PDB entry 8Z9O | electron microscopy, 2.40 A resolution | chains B and N of the 5 polymer chains in the assembly

== Chain B ==
Molecule: Guanine nucleotide-binding protein G(I)/G(S)/G(T) subunit beta-1
Source organism: Rattus norvegicus
Reference sequence: P54311 (GBB1_RAT); numbering as in UniProt (aligned over 3-340)
Chain sequence (338 residues; numbered 3 to 340; the number before each row is that of its first residue):
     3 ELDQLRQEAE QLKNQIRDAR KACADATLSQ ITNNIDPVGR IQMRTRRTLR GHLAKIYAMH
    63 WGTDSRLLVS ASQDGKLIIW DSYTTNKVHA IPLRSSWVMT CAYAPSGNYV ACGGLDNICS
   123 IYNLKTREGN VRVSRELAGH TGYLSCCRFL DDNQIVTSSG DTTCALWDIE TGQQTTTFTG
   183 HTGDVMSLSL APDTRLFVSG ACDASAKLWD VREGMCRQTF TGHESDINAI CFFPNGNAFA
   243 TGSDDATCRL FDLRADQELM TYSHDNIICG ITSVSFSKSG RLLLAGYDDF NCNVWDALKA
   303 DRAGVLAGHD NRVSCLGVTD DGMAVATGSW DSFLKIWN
UniProt features mapped onto this chain:
  - modified residue: His266 (Phosphohistidine)

== Chain N ==
Molecule: Nanobody-35
Source organism: synthetic construct
Notes: antibody fragment or engineered binder
Chain sequence (126 residues; each row starts with the number of its first residue):
     1 QVQLQESGGG LVQPGGSLRL SCAASGFTFS NYKMNWVRQA PGKGLEWVSD ISQSGASISY
    61 TGSVKGRFTI SRDNAKNTLY LQMNSLKPED TAVYYCARCP APFTRDCFDV TSTTYAYRGQ
   121 GTQVTV
Disulfide bonds: Cys22-Cys96, Cys99-Cys107

== Interface between chain B and chain N ==
Residue-residue contacts - 22 pairs, chain B then chain N:
  Arg8(B) with Gln120(N)
  Thr184(B) with Thr114(N)
  Cys204(B) with Ala116(N); Tyr117(N)
  Asp205(B) with Ala116(N); Tyr117(N)
  Ala206(B) with Tyr117(N)
  Glu226(B) with Val2(N); Gly26(N); Phe27(N); Thr28(N); Tyr32(N), hydrogen bond; Arg98(N), hydrogen bond (backbone-side chain); Tyr117(N)
  Ser227(B) with Tyr32(N); Arg98(N), hydrogen bond; Pro100(N), hydrogen bond (side chain-backbone); Ala101(N); Pro102(N); Tyr117(N)
  Asp228(B) with Tyr117(N), hydrogen bond
  Asp246(B) with Pro102(N)
Also at the interface, not in a pair above, chain B (14 interface residues in all): Lys15, Thr223, His225, Asp247, Ile270
Also at the interface, not in a pair above, chain N (16 interface residues in all): Gln1, Gln3, Phe103

== Overview ==
The interface between chain B and chain N involves 14 residues on one side and 16 on the other; the contacts
include 5 hydrogen bonds. Among the polar pairs are Glu226(B)-Tyr32(N), Glu226(B)-Arg98(N) and
Ser227(B)-Arg98(N).
Here chain B is Guanine nucleotide-binding protein G(I)/G(S)/G(T) subunit beta-1 (Rattus norvegicus) and chain
N is Nanobody-35 (synthetic construct). Entry 8Z9O (Cryo-EM structure of human GPR4-Gs complex) was determined
by electron microscopy, deposited together with 8Z9P.
